5S59 - chains D and E of the 6 polymer chains in the assembly; structure by X-ray diffraction, 2.60 A resolution.

Chain D:
Molecule: Tubulin beta-2B chain
Organism: Bos taurus
Reference sequence: Q6B856 (TBB2B_BOVIN); the author numbering skips numbers that UniProt does not, so the offset changes along the chain: 1-42 = UniProt 1-42; 45-360 = UniProt 43-358; 369-455 = UniProt 359-445
Amino-acid sequence (445 residues; each row starts with the number of its first residue; note: 10 numbers in that range are skipped by the numbering (no residue carries them; nothing is unmodelled there)):
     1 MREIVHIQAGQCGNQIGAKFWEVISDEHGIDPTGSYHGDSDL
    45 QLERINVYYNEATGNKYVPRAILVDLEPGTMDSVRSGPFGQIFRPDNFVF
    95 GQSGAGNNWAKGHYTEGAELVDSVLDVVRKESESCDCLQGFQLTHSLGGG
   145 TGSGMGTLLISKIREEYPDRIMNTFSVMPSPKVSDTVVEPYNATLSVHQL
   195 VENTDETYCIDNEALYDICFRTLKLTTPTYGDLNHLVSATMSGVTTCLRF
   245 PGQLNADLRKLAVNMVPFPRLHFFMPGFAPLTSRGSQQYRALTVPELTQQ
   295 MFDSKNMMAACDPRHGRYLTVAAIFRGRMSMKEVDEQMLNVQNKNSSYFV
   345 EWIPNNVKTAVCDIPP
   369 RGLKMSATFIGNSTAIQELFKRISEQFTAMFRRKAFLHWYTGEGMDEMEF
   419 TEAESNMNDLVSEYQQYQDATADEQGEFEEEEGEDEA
Disordered / not traced: 281-285, 442-455
Curated features (UniProtKB/Swiss-Prot):
  - motif: Met1 to Ile4 (MREI motif)
  - binding site (GTP): Gln11, Glu71, Ser140, Gly144, Thr145, Gly146, Asn206, Asn228
  - binding site (Mg(2+)): Glu71
  - modified residue: Ser40 (Phosphoserine), Thr57 (Phosphothreonine), Lys60 (N6-acetyllysine), Ser174 (Phosphoserine), Thr287 (Phosphothreonine), Thr292 (Phosphothreonine), Arg320 (Omega-N-methylarginine), Glu448 (5-glutamyl polyglutamate)
  - cross-link (Glycyl lysine isopeptide (Lys-Gly)): Lys60 (interchain with G-Cter in ubiquitin), Lys326 (interchain with G-Cter in ubiquitin)
Bound ions: Mg2+: Gln11 (together with GDP)
Small-molecule neighbours:
  - GDP (guanosine-5'-diphosphate): Gly10, Gln11, Cys12, Gln15, Ile16, Ala99, Asn101, Ser140, Gly142, Gly143, Gly144, Thr145, Gly146, Val171, Pro173, Val177, Ser178, Glu183, Asn206, Leu209, Tyr224, Leu227, Asn228
  - 3-fluoro-5-methylbenzene-1-sulfonamide (UR1): Arg158, Val195, Glu196, Thr198, Asp199, Val260, Pro263, His266

Chain E:
Molecule: Stathmin-4
Organism: Rattus norvegicus
Reference sequence: P63043 (STMN4_RAT); residues 5-145 here correspond to UniProt positions 49-189 (UniProt number = residue number + 44)
Amino-acid sequence (143 residues; row label = number of the first residue in the row):
     3 MADMEVIELNKCTSGQSFEVILKPPSFDGVPEFNASLPRRRDPSLEEIQK
    53 KLEAAEERRKYQEAELLKHLAEKREHEREVIQKAIEENNNFIKMAKEKLA
   103 QKMESNKENREAHLAAMLERLQEKDKHAEEVRKNKELKEEASR
Disordered / not traced: 3-5, 29-43, 144-145
Construct notes: initiating methionine (3); expression tag (4)
Curated features (UniProtKB/Swiss-Prot):
  - modified residue: Ser46 (Phosphoserine)

How chain D and chain E interact:
Contacting residue pairs (28):
  Tyr108(D) - His129(E)  hydrogen bond
  Tyr108(D) - Ala130(E)  hydrophobic
  Tyr108(D) - Val133(E)  hydrophobic
  Tyr108(D) - Arg134(E)  hydrogen bond (backbone-side chain)
  Thr109(D) - Lys137(E)
  Ala112(D) - Arg134(E)
  Ser155(D) - Leu123(E)
  Ser155(D) - Lys126(E)
  Lys156(D) - Asp127(E)  salt bridge
  Arg158(D) - Leu123(E)
  Glu159(D) - Leu120(E)
  Glu159(D) - Leu123(E)
  Glu159(D) - Asp127(E)
  Pro162(D) - Met119(E)
  Asp163(D) - Arg112(E)  salt bridge
  Gln193(D) - Lys126(E)  hydrogen bond
  Asn197(D) - Leu123(E)
  Asn197(D) - Lys126(E)
  Thr409(D) - Lys140(E)  hydrogen bond (backbone-side chain)
  Gly410(D) - Lys137(E)
  Gly410(D) - Lys140(E)
  Glu411(D) - Val133(E)
  Glu411(D) - Lys137(E)  salt bridge
  Gly412(D) - Val133(E)
  Gly412(D) - Asn136(E)
  Gly412(D) - Lys137(E)
  Met413(D) - Val133(E)
  Glu417(D) - His129(E)  salt bridge
Other interface residues (no listed pair), chain D (18 interface residues in all): Glu113
Other interface residues (no listed pair), chain E (15 interface residues in all): Leu116, Gln124

Summary:
18 residues of chain D face 15 of chain E across their interface; the contacts include 4 hydrogen bonds and 4
salt bridges. Among the polar pairs are Lys156(D)-Asp127(E), Asp163(D)-Arg112(E) and Glu411(D)-Lys137(E).
Ligands of chain D: GDP and 3-fluoro-5-methylbenzene-1-sulfonamide.
Here chain D is Tubulin beta-2B chain (Bos taurus) and chain E is Stathmin-4 (Rattus norvegicus). Entry 5S59
(Tubulin-Z1324080698-complex) was determined by X-ray diffraction together with 5S4L, 5S4M, 5S4N, 5S4O, 5S4P,
5S4Q and 52 further entries from the same study.
